Entry 5D4E (X-ray diffraction, 3.08 A resolution); this record covers chains A and B of the 8 polymer chains in the assembly.

Chain A (and B):
Name: DNA-directed RNA polymerase subunit alpha
Organism: Thermus thermophilus
Notes: EC 2.7.7.6; chain B of this document is another copy of the same molecule, construct and numbering; everything in this record applies to it too
UniProtKB: Q9Z9H6 (RPOA_THETH); numbering as in UniProt (aligned over 1-315)
Amino-acid sequence (315 residues; each row starts with the number of its first residue):
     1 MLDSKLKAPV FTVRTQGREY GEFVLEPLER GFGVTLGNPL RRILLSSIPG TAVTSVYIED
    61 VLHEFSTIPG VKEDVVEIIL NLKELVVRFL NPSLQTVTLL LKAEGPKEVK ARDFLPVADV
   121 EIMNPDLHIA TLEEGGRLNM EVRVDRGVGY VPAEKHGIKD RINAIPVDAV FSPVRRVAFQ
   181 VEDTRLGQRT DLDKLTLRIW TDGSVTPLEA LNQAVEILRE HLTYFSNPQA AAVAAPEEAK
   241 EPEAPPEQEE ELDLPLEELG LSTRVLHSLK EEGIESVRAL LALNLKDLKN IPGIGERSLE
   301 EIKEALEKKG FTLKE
Disordered / not traced: 1-3, 235-315 (chain B: 1-5, 229-315)

How chain A and chain B interact:
Pairs across the interface (55):
  Ala-8(A) / Tyr-224(B)  hydrophobic
  Pro-9(A) / Tyr-224(B)
  Phe-11(A) / Tyr-224(B)
  Phe-11(A) / Phe-225(B)  hydrophobic
  Phe-11(A) / Ser-226(B)
  Phe-11(A) / Pro-228(B)
  Leu-25(A) / Tyr-224(B)
  Leu-25(A) / Phe-225(B)  hydrophobic
  Gly-31(A) / Arg-42(B)  hydrogen bond (backbone-side chain)
  Phe-32(A) / Ser-47(B)
  Phe-32(A) / Ile-217(B)  hydrophobic
  Phe-32(A) / His-221(B)
  Val-34(A) / Arg-42(B)
  Thr-35(A) / Pro-39(B)
  Thr-35(A) / Arg-42(B)  hydrogen bond
  Thr-35(A) / Ile-43(B)
  Leu-36(A) / Leu-218(B)  hydrophobic
  Leu-36(A) / His-221(B)
  Pro-39(A) / Thr-35(B)
  Pro-39(A) / Pro-39(B)  hydrophobic
  Leu-40(A) / Phe-225(B)  hydrophobic
  Arg-42(A) / Gly-31(B)  hydrogen bond (side chain-backbone)
  Arg-42(A) / Val-34(B)
  Arg-42(A) / Thr-35(B)  hydrogen bond
  Ser-47(A) / Phe-32(B)
  Val-215(A) / Leu-222(B)
  Val-215(A) / Phe-225(B)  hydrophobic
  Ile-217(A) / Phe-32(B)  hydrophobic
  Leu-218(A) / Leu-36(B)  hydrophobic
  Leu-218(A) / Leu-222(B)  hydrophobic
  Arg-219(A) / Arg-219(B)
  Arg-219(A) / Leu-222(B)
  His-221(A) / Phe-32(B)
  His-221(A) / Leu-36(B)
  Leu-222(A) / Val-215(B)  hydrophobic
  Leu-222(A) / Leu-218(B)  hydrophobic
  Leu-222(A) / Arg-219(B)
  Leu-222(A) / Leu-222(B)  hydrophobic
  Tyr-224(A) / Pro-9(B)  hydrophobic
  Tyr-224(A) / Phe-11(B)
  Tyr-224(A) / Leu-25(B)
  Phe-225(A) / Phe-11(B)  hydrophobic
  Phe-225(A) / Leu-25(B)  hydrophobic
  Phe-225(A) / Leu-40(B)  hydrophobic
  Asn-227(A) / Phe-11(B)
  Pro-228(A) / Phe-11(B)
  Gln-229(A) / Phe-11(B)  hydrogen bond (backbone-backbone)
  Gln-229(A) / Thr-12(B)
  Gln-229(A) / Val-13(B)  hydrogen bond (backbone-backbone)
  Ala-230(A) / Thr-12(B)
  Ala-230(A) / Val-13(B)
  Ala-231(A) / Thr-12(B)
  Ala-231(A) / Val-13(B)  hydrogen bond (backbone-backbone)
  Ala-231(A) / Arg-14(B)
  Val-233(A) / Arg-14(B)
Other interface residues (no listed pair), chain A (32 interface residues in all): Lys-7, Val-13, Leu-28, Ile-43, Leu-211
Other interface residues (no listed pair), chain B (28 interface residues in all): Leu-211, Asn-227

Overview:
Chain A and chain B form an interface of 32 and 28 residues respectively, with 7 hydrogen bonds. Among the
polar pairs are Gly-31(A)/Arg-42(B), Thr-35(A)/Arg-42(B) and Gln-229(A)/Phe-11(B).
Chain A and chain B are both DNA-directed RNA polymerase subunit alpha (Thermus thermophilus); the structure,
Crystal structure of Thermus thermophilus product complex for transcription initiation with 3'-dephosphate-CoA
and CTP, was determined by X-ray diffraction together with 5D4C and 5D4D from the same study.
